8YP9 - chain A; structure by X-ray diffraction, 2.30 A resolution.

== Chain A ==
Name: NADP-dependent oxidoreductase domain-containing protein
Organism: Pyricularia grisea
Reference sequence: A0A6P8AP13 (A0A6P8AP13_PYRGI); residues 2-324 here correspond to UniProt positions 1-323 (UniProt number = residue number - 1)
Amino-acid sequence (332 residues; each row starts with the number of its first residue):
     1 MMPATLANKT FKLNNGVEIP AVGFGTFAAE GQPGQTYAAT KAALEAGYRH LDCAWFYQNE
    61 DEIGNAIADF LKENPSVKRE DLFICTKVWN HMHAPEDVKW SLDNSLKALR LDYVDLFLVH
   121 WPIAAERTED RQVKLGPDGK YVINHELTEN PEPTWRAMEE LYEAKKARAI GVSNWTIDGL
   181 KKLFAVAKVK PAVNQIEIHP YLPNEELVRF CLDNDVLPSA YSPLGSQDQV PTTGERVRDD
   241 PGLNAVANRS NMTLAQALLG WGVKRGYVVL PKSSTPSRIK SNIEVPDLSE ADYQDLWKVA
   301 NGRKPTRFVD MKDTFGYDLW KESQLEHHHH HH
Unresolved in the structure: 327-332
Sequence notes: initiating methionine (1); conflict Ala4 (Ser3 in A0A6P8AP13), Ala7 (Ser6 in A0A6P8AP13), Ala38 (Ser37 in A0A6P8AP13), Phe56 (Tyr55 in A0A6P8AP13), Asp103 (Glu102 in A0A6P8AP13), Arg110 (Lys109 in A0A6P8AP13), His145 (Lys144 in A0A6P8AP13), Val186 (Ile185 in A0A6P8AP13), Met252 (Leu251 in A0A6P8AP13), Glu290 (Asp289 in A0A6P8AP13), Asp292 (Asn291 in A0A6P8AP13), Gln294 (Glu293 in A0A6P8AP13), Glu322 (Asp321 in A0A6P8AP13); expression tag (325-332)
Residues lining bound ligands: NADP (NAP; NADP nicotinamide-adenine-dinucleotide phosphate): Gly25, Thr26, Phe27, Asp52, Tyr57, Lys87, His120, Trp121, Ser173, Asn174, Gln195, Tyr221, Ser222, Pro223, Leu224, Gly225, Ser226, Gln227, Arg238, Ala255, Leu270, Pro271, Lys272, Ser273, Ser274, Thr275, Arg278, Asn282

== Overview ==
Bound to chain A: NADP.
Chain A is NADP-dependent oxidoreductase domain-containing protein (Pyricularia grisea); the structure, the
crystal structure of wildtype Magnaporthe grisea oxidoreductase in complex with NADP, was determined by X-ray
diffraction together with 8YP2 from the same study.
